Entry 4KIQ (X-ray diffraction, 2.50 A resolution); this record covers chain A.

# Chain A
Protein: Mitogen-activated protein kinase 14
From: Homo sapiens
Notes: EC 2.7.11.24
UniProtKB: Q16539 (MK14_HUMAN); numbering as in UniProt (aligned over 2-360)
Amino-acid sequence (366 residues; numbered -5 to 360; the number before each row is that of its first residue; numbers below 1 keep their minus sign (Met-5 is residue -5)):
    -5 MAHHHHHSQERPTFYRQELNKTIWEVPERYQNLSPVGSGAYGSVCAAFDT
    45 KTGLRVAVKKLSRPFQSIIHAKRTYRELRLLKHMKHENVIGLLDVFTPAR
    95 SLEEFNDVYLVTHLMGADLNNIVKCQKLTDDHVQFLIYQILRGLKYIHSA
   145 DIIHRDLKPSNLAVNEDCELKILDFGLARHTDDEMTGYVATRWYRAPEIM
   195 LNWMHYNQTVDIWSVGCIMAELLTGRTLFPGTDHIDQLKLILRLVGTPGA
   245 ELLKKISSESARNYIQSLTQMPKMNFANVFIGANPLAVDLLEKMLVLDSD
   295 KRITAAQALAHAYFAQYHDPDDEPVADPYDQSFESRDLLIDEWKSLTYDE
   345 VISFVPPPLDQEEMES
Not modelled in the structure: -5 to 3, 173-183, 353-360
Differences from the reference sequence: expression tag (-5 to 1)
Ligand contacts: 1RA (ethyl 6-{[5-(cyclopropylcarbamoyl)-2-methylphenyl]carbamoyl}-1H-indole-1-carboxylate): Val30, Gly31, Ser32, Gly33, Val38, Ala51, Val52, Lys53, Glu71, Leu74, Leu75, Ile84, Leu104, Thr106, His107, Leu108, Ala111, Asp112, Ala157, Leu167, Asp168, Phe169, Leu171
UniProt features mapped onto this chain:
  - motif: Thr180 to Tyr182 (TXY)
  - active site: Asp168 (Proton acceptor)
  - binding site (ATP): Val30 to Val38, Lys53
  - modified residue: Ser2 (N-acetylserine), Thr16 (Phosphothreonine), Lys53 (N6-acetyllysine), Lys152 (N6-acetyllysine), Thr180 (Phosphothreonine), Tyr182 (Phosphotyrosine), Thr263 (Phosphothreonine), Tyr323 (Phosphotyrosine)
  - natural variant: Ala51 (A51V: In a gastric adenocarcinoma sample), Pro322 (P322R: In a lung adenocarcinoma sample)
  - mutagenesis: Ala34 (A34V: Lowered kinase activity), Lys53 (K53R: Loss of kinase activity), Lys54 (K54R: Impairs MAP2K6/MKK6-dependent autophosphorylation), Tyr69 (Y69H: Lowered kinase activity), Asp168 (D168A: Loss of kinase activity), Thr175 (T175A: No effect on either the kinase activity or tyrosine phosphorylation), Asp176 (D176A: Emulation of the active state. Increase in activity; when associated with S-327 or L-327), Asp177 (D177A: Loss of kinase activity), Thr180 (T180E: Loss of kinase activity), Tyr182 (Y182F: Loss of kinase activity), Ala320 (A320T: Lowered kinase activity), Phe327 (F327L: Emulation of the active state. Increase in activity; when associated with A-176; F327S: Emulation of the active state. Increase in activity; when associated with A-176), 1 further mutagenesis entry in UniProt

# Overview
Ligands of chain A: compound 1RA. UniProt lists active-site residue Asp168, 10 ATP-binding residues and 13
mutagenesis sites.
Chain A is Mitogen-activated protein kinase 14 (Homo sapiens); the structure, Crystal structure of
mitogen-activated protein kinase 14 (P38-H5) complex with ETHYL
6-((5-(CYCLOPROPYLCARBAMOYL)-2-METHYLPHENYL)CARBAMOYL)-1H-INDOLE-1-CARBOXYLATE, was determined by X-ray
diffraction (same publication as 4KIN and 4KIP).
